PDB entry 3FZP | X-ray diffraction, 2.10 A resolution | chain A

[Chain A]
Name: Protein tyrosine kinase 2 beta
Organism: Homo sapiens
Notes: EC 2.7.10.2; fragment: Protein kinase domain
UniProt: Q14289 (FAK2_HUMAN); numbering as in UniProt (aligned over 416-692)
Chain sequence (277 residues; row label = number of the first residue in the row):
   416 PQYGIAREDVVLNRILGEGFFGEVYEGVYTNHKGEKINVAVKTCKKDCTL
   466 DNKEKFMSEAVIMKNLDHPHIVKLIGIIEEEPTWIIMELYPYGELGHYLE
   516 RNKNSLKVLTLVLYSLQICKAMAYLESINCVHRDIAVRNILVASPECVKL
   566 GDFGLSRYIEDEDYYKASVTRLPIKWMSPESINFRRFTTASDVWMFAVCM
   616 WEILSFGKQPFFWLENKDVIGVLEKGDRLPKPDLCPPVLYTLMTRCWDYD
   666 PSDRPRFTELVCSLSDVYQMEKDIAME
Unresolved in the structure: 416-418, 570-584
Small-molecule neighbours: ATP-gamma-S (AGS; phosphothiophosphoric acid-adenylate ester): L431, G432, E433, G434, F435, F436, G437, V439, A455, K457, F471, E474, M502, E503, L504, Y505, E509, L556, D567, F568
Swiss-Prot annotation at these positions:
  - active site: D549 (Proton acceptor)
  - binding site (ATP): L431 to V439, K457, E503 to E509
  - modified residue (Phosphotyrosine): Y579, Y580
  - mutagenesis: K457 (K457A: Abolishes kinase activity)
Reported in the primary citation:
  - binding site for ATP-gamma-S: L431, A455, E503, L504, Y505, L556

[Overview]
Chain A binds ATP-gamma-S. From UniProt: active-site residue D549, 17 ATP-binding residues and one mutagenesis
site. From the paper: a binding site for ATP-gamma-S at L431, A455 and E503 among others.
Chain A is Protein tyrosine kinase 2 beta (Homo sapiens); the structure, Crystal structure of PYK2 complexed
with ATPgS, was determined by X-ray diffraction together with 3FZO, 3FZR, 3FZS and 3FZT from the same study.
